PDB entry 5N85 | X-ray diffraction, 2.00 A resolution | chains A and B

== Chain A ==
Molecule: Replication protein A 70 kDa DNA-binding subunit
Organism: Homo sapiens
UniProt: P27694 (RFA1_HUMAN); numbering as in UniProt (aligned over 1-120)
Chain sequence (123 residues; row label = number of the first residue in the row; numbers below 1 keep their minus sign (Gly-2 is residue -2)):
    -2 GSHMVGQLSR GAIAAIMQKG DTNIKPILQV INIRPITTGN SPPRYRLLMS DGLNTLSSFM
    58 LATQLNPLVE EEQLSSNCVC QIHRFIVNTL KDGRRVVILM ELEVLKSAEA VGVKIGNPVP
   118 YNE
Not modelled in the structure: -2 to -1
Differences from the reference sequence: expression tag (-2 to 0); engineered mutation Arg7 (Glu in P27694)
Curated features (UniProtKB/Swiss-Prot):
  - modified residue: Met1 (N-acetylmethionine)
  - cross-link (Glycyl lysine isopeptide (Lys-Gly)): Lys22 (interchain with G-Cter in ubiquitin), Lys88 (interchain with G-Cter in ubiquitin)
  - mutagenesis: Arg41 (R41E: Loss of HELB-binding; when associated with E-43), Arg43 (R43E: Loss of HELB-binding; when associated with E-41)

== Chain B ==
Molecule: DNA-directed primase/polymerase protein
Notes: EC 2.7.7.-
UniProt: Q96LW4 (PRIPO_HUMAN); residues 1-15 here correspond to UniProt positions 514-528 (UniProt number = residue number + 513)
Chain sequence (15 residues; each row starts with the number of its first residue):
     1 DNGIDDAYFL EATED
Not modelled in the structure: 13-15
What the authors report for this chain:
  - conformationally variable residues (order/disorder transition): Asp6 to Leu10 (proposed by the authors, not directly observed)
  - mutagenesis - D6R/F9A: unchanged binding to Replication protein A 70 kDa DNA-binding subunit (chain A)
  - mutagenesis - D6R/F9A: decreased localization
  - disease-associated variants - F9V: abolished binding to Replication protein A 70 kDa DNA-binding subunit (chain A)

== Interface between chain A and chain B ==
Contacting residue pairs (25; chain A residue first):
  Arg31(A) - Asp6(B)  salt bridge
  Ile33(A) - Asp6(B)
  Ile33(A) - Leu10(B)  hydrophobic
  Thr34(A) - Asp6(B)
  Arg41(A) - Leu10(B)
  Arg43(A) - Ile4(B)  hydrogen bond (side chain-backbone)
  Arg43(A) - Asp6(B)  salt bridge
  Arg43(A) - Phe9(B)
  Leu53(A) - Asp1(B)
  Ser55(A) - Ile4(B)
  Ser55(A) - Phe9(B)
  Met57(A) - Phe9(B)  hydrophobic
  Asn85(A) - Glu11(B)
  Asn85(A) - Ala12(B)
  Leu87(A) - Ile4(B)  hydrophobic
  Leu87(A) - Tyr8(B)
  Leu87(A) - Glu11(B)
  Arg91(A) - Asn2(B)  hydrogen bond (side chain-backbone)
  Arg91(A) - Gly3(B)  hydrogen bond (side chain-backbone)
  Arg91(A) - Ile4(B)
  Arg92(A) - Ile4(B)
  Val93(A) - Phe9(B)  hydrophobic
  Tyr118(A) - Asp1(B)
  Asn119(A) - Asp1(B)
  Glu120(A) - Asp1(B)
Interface residues without a listed pair, chain A (20 interface residues in all): Pro32, Thr35, Ser54, Lys88
Interface residues without a listed pair, chain B (11 interface residues in all): Asp5
From the paper, about this interface:
  - pairs named by the authors: Arg31(A)-Asp6(B) (salt bridge), Arg43(A)-Asp6(B) (salt bridge), Arg43(A)-Ile4(B) (hydrogen bond), Ser55(A)-Phe9(B) (hydrophobic contact), Met57(A)-Phe9(B) (hydrophobic contact), Arg91(A)-Ile4(B), Val93(A)-Phe9(B) (hydrophobic contact)
  - hot spots on chain B (mutagenesis) - F9V: abolished binding to Replication protein A 70 kDa DNA-binding subunit (chain A)

== Overview ==
The interface between chain A and chain B involves 20 residues on one side and 11 on the other, with 3
hydrogen bonds and 2 salt bridges. Among the polar pairs are Arg31(A)-Asp6(B), Arg43(A)-Asp6(B) and
Arg43(A)-Ile4(B). The paper describes salt bridges between Arg31(A) and Asp6(B) and Arg43(A) and Asp6(B); a
hydrogen bond between Arg43(A) and Ile4(B); hydrophobic contacts between Ser55(A) and Phe9(B), Met57(A) and
Phe9(B) and Val93(A) and Phe9(B). The paper reports that D6R/F9A of chain B reduce localization;
conformational variability at Asp6(B).
Here chain A is Replication protein A 70 kDa DNA-binding subunit (Homo sapiens) and chain B is DNA-directed
primase/polymerase protein. Entry 5N85 (Structure of RPA70N in complex with PrimPol (fragment 514-525)) was
determined by X-ray diffraction (same publication as 5N8A).
